PDB entry 4FBT | X-ray diffraction, 2.00 A resolution | chains A and P of the 3 polymer chains in the assembly

[Chain A]
Protein: DNA polymerase IV
Source organism: Sulfolobus solfataricus
Notes: EC 2.7.7.7
UniProt: Q97W02 (DPO4_SULSO); residues 1-341 here = UniProt positions 1-341
Chain sequence (341 residues; numbered 1 to 341; the number before each row is that of its first residue):
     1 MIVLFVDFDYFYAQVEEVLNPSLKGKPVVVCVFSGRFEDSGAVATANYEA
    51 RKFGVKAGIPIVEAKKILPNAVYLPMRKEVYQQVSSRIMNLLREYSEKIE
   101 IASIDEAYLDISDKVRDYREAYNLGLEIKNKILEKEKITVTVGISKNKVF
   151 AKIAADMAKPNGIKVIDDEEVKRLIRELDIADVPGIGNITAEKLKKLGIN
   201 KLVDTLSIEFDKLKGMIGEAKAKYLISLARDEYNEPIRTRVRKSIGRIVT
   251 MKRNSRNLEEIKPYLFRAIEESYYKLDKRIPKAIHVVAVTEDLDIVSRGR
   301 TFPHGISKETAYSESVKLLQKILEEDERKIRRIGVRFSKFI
Ion coordination: Ca2+ site 1: Asp7, Phe8, Asp105 (together with 2'-deoxyguanosine-5'-triphosphate); Ca2+ site 2: Asp7, Glu106 (together with 2'-deoxyguanosine-5'-triphosphate); Ca2+ site 3: Ala181, Ile186
Ligand contacts: 2'-deoxyguanosine-5'-triphosphate (DGT): Asp7, Phe8, Asp9, Tyr10, Phe11, Tyr12, Val32, Val43, Ala44, Thr45, Tyr48, Arg51, Ala57, Gly58, Met76, Asp105, Lys159
Curated features (UniProtKB/Swiss-Prot):
  - active site: Glu106
  - binding site (Mg(2+)): Asp7, Asp105
  - site: Tyr12 (Substrate discrimination)
  - mutagenesis: Asp105 to Glu106 (Loss of function)
What the authors report for this chain:
  - binding site for DNA template: Val289, Leu293, Ile295, Arg332

[Chain P]
Molecule: DNA primer
Sequence (13 nucleotides; numbered 0 to 12; the number before each row is that of its first residue; numbering starts at 0):
     0 CCAATACCAGTCC

[How chain A and chain P interact]
Residue-residue contacts (21):
  Pro184(A) - DC12(P)  phosphate contact
  Gly185(A) - DC11(P)  sugar contact
  Gly185(A) - DC12(P)  hydrogen bond to the phosphate
  Ile186(A) - DC11(P)  phosphate contact
  Ile186(A) - DC12(P)  phosphate contact
  Gly187(A) - DC11(P)  hydrogen bond to the phosphate
  Gly187(A) - DC12(P)  phosphate contact
  Ile189(A) - DT10(P)  phosphate contact
  Ile189(A) - DC11(P)  phosphate contact
  Thr190(A) - DT10(P)  hydrogen bond to the phosphate
  Thr190(A) - DC11(P)  hydrogen bond to the phosphate
  Lys193(A) - DT10(P)  salt bridge to the phosphate
  Ile295(A) - DC7(P)  sugar contact
  Ile295(A) - DA8(P)  hydrogen bond to the phosphate
  Val296(A) - DC7(P)  phosphate contact
  Ser297(A) - DC6(P)  sugar contact
  Ser297(A) - DC7(P)  hydrogen bond to the phosphate
  Arg298(A) - DC6(P)  phosphate contact
  Arg298(A) - DC7(P)  salt bridge to the phosphate
  Gly299(A) - DC6(P)  hydrogen bond to the phosphate
  Thr301(A) - DA5(P)  hydrogen bond to the phosphate
Other interface residues (no listed pair), chain A (18 interface residues in all): Val183, Asn188, Lys221, His285, Asp294

[In short]
18 residues of chain A and 7 residues of chain P are in contact, with 8 hydrogen bonds and 2 salt bridges.
Polar pairs include Gly185(A)-DC12(P), Gly187(A)-DC11(P) and Thr190(A)-DT10(P). Bound to chain A:
2'-deoxyguanosine-5'-triphosphate. The paper reports a binding site for DNA template at Val289(A), Leu293(A)
and Ile295(A) among others.
Chain A is DNA polymerase IV (Sulfolobus solfataricus) and chain P is DNA primer; the structure, Dpo4
post-insertion complex with the N-(deoxyguanosin-8-yl)-1-aminopyrene lesion, was determined by X-ray
diffraction together with 4FBU from the same study.
